4DX6 - chains A and B of the 5 polymer chains in the assembly; structure by X-ray diffraction, 2.90 A resolution.

# Chain A (and B)
Molecule: Acriflavine resistance protein B
Source organism: Escherichia coli
Notes: chain B of this document is another copy of the same molecule, construct and numbering; everything in this record applies to it too
UniProt: P31224 (ACRB_ECOLI); numbering as in UniProt (aligned over 1-1049)
Sequence (1057 residues; numbered 1 to 1057; the number before each row is that of its first residue):
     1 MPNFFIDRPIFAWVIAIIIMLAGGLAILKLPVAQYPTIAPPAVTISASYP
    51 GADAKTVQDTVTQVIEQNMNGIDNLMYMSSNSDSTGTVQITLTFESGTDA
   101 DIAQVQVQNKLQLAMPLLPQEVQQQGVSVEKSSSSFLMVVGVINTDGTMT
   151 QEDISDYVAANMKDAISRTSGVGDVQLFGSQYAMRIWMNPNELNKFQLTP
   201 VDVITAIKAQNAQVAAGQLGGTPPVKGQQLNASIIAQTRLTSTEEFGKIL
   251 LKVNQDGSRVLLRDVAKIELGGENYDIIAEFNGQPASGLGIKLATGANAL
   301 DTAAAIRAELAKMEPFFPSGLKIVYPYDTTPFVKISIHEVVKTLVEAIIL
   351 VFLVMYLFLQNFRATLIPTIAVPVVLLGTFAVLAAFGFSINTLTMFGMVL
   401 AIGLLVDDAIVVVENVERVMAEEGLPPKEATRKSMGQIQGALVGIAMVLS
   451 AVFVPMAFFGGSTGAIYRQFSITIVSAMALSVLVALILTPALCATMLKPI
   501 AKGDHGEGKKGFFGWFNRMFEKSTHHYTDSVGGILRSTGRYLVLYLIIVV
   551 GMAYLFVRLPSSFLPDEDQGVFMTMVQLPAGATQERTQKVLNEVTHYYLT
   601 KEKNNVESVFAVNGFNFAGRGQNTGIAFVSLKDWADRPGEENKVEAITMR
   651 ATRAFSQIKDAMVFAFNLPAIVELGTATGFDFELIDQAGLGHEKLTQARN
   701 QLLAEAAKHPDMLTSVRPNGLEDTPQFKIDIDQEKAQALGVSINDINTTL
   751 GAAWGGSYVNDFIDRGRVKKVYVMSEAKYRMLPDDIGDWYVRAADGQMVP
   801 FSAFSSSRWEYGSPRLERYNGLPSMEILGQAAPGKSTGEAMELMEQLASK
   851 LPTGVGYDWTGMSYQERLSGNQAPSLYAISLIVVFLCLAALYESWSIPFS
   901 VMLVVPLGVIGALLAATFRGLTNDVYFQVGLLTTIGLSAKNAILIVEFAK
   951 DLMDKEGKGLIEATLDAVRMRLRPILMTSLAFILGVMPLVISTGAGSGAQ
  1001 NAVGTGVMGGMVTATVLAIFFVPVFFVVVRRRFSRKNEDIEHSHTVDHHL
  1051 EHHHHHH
Unresolved in the structure: 1045-1057 (chain B: 1034-1057)
Construct notes: conflict N616 (Gly in P31224); expression tag (1050-1057)
Swiss-Prot annotation at these positions:
  - mutagenesis: H526 (H526Y: Partially restores chloramphenicol resistance to an AcrZ G30R mutant)
From the paper describing this entry:
  - conformationally variable residues (loop rearrangement): G614 to Q622

# Chain A / chain B interface
Residue-residue contacts (132; chain A residue first):
  R8(A) with E893(B)
  P9(A) with E893(B)
  I10(A) with A889(B); E893(B), hydrogen bond (backbone-side chain); S894(B); W895(B)
  F11(A) with A890(B), hydrophobic; E893(B), hydrogen bond (backbone-side chain)
  V14(A) with L886(B)
  I17(A) with L886(B), hydrophobic
  I18(A) with L886(B), hydrophobic
  L21(A) with I882(B), hydrophobic
  D101(A) with D73(B); I102(B); Q106(B), hydrogen bond
  Q104(A) with K110(B)
  V105(A) with V105(B), hydrophobic
  Q108(A) with N109(B), hydrogen bond (side chain-backbone); Q112(B); L113(B)
  Q112(A) with Q112(B)
  Q124(A) with L117(B)
  V127(A) with L113(B)
  V129(A) with K110(B), hydrogen bond (backbone-side chain); L113(B), hydrophobic
  K131(A) with D73(B), salt bridge; Q106(B)
  D164(A) with Q67(B); N70(B)
  S167(A) with N70(B); G71(B), hydrogen bond (backbone-backbone)
  R168(A) with E66(B); M69(B); N70(B); M78(B); N820(B), hydrogen bond (side chain-backbone); G821(B)
  S170(A) with D73(B); N74(B), hydrogen bond (side chain-backbone)
  Q210(A) with Q733(B), hydrogen bond; Q737(B)
  Q213(A) with T56(B), hydrogen bond; T60(B)
  V214(A) with T56(B)
  A215(A) with Y49(B), hydrophobic; G51(B); A52(B), hydrophobic; G751(B)
  A216(A) with G51(B), hydrogen bond (backbone-backbone); L750(B), hydrophobic; W754(B)
  G217(A) with G51(B), hydrogen bond (backbone-backbone); W754(B); G755(B)
  Q218(A) with S84(B), hydrogen bond (side chain-backbone); Q622(B); W754(B); R780(B)
  L219(A) with F727(B), hydrophobic; W754(B), hydrophobic; M781(B); L782(B); P783(B); W809(B), hydrophobic
  G220(A) with Q622(B), hydrogen bond (backbone-side chain); R780(B), hydrogen bond (backbone-backbone); M781(B), hydrogen bond (backbone-backbone)
  G221(A) with Q622(B); R780(B), hydrogen bond (backbone-side chain); M781(B)
  T222(A) with Y275(B); D276(B), hydrogen bond; Q584(B); Q622(B); R780(B)
  P223(A) with W187(B); Y275(B); A777(B); R780(B), hydrogen bond (backbone-side chain)
  P224(A) with Q584(B); M781(B), hydrophobic
  V225(A) with A777(B), hydrophobic; K778(B); M781(B), hydrogen bond (backbone-side chain)
  K226(A) with E585(B)
  G227(A) with E585(B), hydrogen bond (backbone-side chain)
  Q228(A) with T583(B), hydrogen bond (backbone-side chain); E585(B); M781(B), hydrogen bond (side chain-backbone); L782(B)
  Q229(A) with G581(B); T583(B); R586(B)
  L230(A) with T583(B); W809(B), hydrophobic
  N231(A) with G581(B), hydrogen bond (backbone-backbone); Q622(B)
  A232(A) with P725(B)
  S233(A) with S84(B), hydrogen bond; Q726(B); F727(B), hydrogen bond (backbone-backbone)
  I234(A) with F727(B); I729(B), hydrophobic; W754(B), hydrophobic
  I235(A) with D53(B); Q726(B); F727(B), hydrogen bond (backbone-backbone); K728(B); I729(B), hydrogen bond (backbone-backbone)
  A236(A) with K728(B); I729(B); L750(B), hydrophobic
  Q237(A) with Q733(B); I743(B); N747(B)
  L250(A) with E734(B); Q737(B), hydrogen bond (backbone-side chain)
  K252(A) with Q737(B)
  V253(A) with Q737(B)
  R259(A) with E734(B), salt bridge
  K312(A) with D858(B), salt bridge
  F316(A) with Q687(B); G854(B); V855(B); G856(B)
  I763(A) with D59(B)
  G766(A) with Q63(B), hydrogen bond (backbone-side chain)
  R767(A) with Q63(B); Q67(B)
  V768(A) with D59(B); Q63(B); Q67(B), hydrogen bond (backbone-side chain)
Interface residues without a listed pair, chain A (69 interface residues in all): W13, L111, M115, Q123, G126, S128, G171, V172, A209, T238, L251, R765
Interface residues without a listed pair, chain B (78 interface residues in all): P50, I72, L75, P116, A582, G689, I731, M774, I786

# Summary
Chain A and chain B form an interface of 69 and 78 residues respectively; the contacts include 31 hydrogen
bonds and 3 salt bridges. Polar pairs include K131(A)-D73(B), R259(A)-E734(B) and K312(A)-D858(B). Curated
annotation (UniProt) lists one mutagenesis site on chain A. From the paper: conformational variability at
G614(A).
Chain A and chain B are both Acriflavine resistance protein B (Escherichia coli); the structure, Transport of
drugs by the multidrug transporter AcrB involves an access and a deep binding pocket ..., was determined by
X-ray diffraction, deposited together with 4DX5 and 4DX7.
